PDB entry 6KQL | X-ray diffraction, 2.89 A resolution | chains D and F of the 9 polymer chains in the assembly

Chain D:
Molecule: DNA-directed RNA polymerase subunit beta'
Source organism: Thermus thermophilus (strain HB8 / ATCC 27634 / DSM 579)
Notes: EC 2.7.7.6
Reference sequence: Q8RQE8 (RPOC_THET8); residues 1-1524 here = UniProt positions 1-1524
Amino-acid sequence (1524 residues; row label = number of the first residue in the row):
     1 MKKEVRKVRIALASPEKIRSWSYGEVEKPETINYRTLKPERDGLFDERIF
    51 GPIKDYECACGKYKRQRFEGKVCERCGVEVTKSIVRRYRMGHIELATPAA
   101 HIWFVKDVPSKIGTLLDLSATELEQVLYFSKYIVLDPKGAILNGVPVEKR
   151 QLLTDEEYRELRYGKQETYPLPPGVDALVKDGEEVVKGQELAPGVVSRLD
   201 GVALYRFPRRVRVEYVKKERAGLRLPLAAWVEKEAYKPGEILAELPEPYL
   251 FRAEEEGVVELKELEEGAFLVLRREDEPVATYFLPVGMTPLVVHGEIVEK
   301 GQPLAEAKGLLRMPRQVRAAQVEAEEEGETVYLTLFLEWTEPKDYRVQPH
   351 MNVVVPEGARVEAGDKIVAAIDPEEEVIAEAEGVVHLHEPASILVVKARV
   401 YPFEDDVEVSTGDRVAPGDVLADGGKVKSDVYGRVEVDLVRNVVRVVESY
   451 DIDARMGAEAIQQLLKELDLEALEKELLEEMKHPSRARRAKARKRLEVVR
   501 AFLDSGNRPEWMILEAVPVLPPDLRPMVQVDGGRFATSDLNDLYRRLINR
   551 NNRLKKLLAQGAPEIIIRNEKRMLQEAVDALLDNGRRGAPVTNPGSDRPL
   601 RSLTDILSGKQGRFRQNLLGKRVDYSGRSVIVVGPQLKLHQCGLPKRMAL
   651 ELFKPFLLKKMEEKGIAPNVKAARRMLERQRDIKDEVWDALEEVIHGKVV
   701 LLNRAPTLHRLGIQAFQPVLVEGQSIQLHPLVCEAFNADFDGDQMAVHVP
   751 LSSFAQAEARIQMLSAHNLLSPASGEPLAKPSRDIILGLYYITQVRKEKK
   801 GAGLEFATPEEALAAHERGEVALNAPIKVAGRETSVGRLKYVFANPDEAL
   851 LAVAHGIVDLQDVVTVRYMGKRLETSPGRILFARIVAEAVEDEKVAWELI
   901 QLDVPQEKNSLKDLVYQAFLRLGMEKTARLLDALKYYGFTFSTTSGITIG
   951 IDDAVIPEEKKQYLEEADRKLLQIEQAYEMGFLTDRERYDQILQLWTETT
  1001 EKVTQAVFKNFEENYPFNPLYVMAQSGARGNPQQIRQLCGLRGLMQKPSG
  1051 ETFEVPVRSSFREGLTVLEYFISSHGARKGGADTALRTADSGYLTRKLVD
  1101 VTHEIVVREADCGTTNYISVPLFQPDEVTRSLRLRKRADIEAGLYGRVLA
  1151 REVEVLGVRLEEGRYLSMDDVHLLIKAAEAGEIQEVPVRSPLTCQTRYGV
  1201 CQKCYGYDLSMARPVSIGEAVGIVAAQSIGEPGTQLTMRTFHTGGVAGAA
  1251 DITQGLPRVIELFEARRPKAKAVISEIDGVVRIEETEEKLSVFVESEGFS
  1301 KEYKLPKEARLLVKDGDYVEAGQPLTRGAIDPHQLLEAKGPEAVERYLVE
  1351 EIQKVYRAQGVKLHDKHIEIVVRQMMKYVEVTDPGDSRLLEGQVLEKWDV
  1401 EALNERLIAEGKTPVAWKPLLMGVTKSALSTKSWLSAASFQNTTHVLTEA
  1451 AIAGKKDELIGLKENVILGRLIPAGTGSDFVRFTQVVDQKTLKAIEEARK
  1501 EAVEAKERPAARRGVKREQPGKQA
Disordered / not traced: 1-2, 1238-1251, 1503-1524
Metal / ion sites: Zn2+ site 1: Cys58, Cys60, Cys73, Cys76; Mg2+ site 1: Asp739, Asp741, Asp743 (shared with 1 residue of chain I); Mg2+ site 2 near Lys840 (its only coordinating residue here); Mg2+ site 3: Trp897, Ile900; Zn2+ site 2: Cys1112, Cys1194, Cys1201, Cys1204

Chain F:
Molecule: RNA polymerase sigma factor SigA
Source organism: Thermus thermophilus (strain HB8 / ATCC 27634 / DSM 579)
Reference sequence: Q5SKW1 (Q5SKW1_THET8); residues 1-423 here = UniProt positions 1-423
Amino-acid sequence (443 residues; numbered -19 to 423; the number before each row is that of its first residue; numbers below 1 keep their minus sign (Met-19 is residue -19)):
   -19 MGSSHHHHHHSSGLVPRGSHMKKSKRKNAQAQEAQETEVLVQEEAEELPE
    31 FPEGEPDPDLEDPDLTLEDDLLDLPEEGEGLDLEEEEEDLPIPKISTSDP
    81 VRQYLHEIGQVPLLTLEEEVELARKVEEGMEAIKKLSEITGLDPDLIREV
   131 VRAKILGSARVRHIPGLKETLDPKTVEEIDQKLKSLPKEHKRYLHIAREG
   181 EAARQHLIEANLRLVVSIAKKYTGRGLSFLDLIQEGNQGLIRAVEKFEYK
   231 RRFKFSTYATWWIRQAINRAIADQARTIRIPVHMVETINKLSRTARQLQQ
   281 ELGREPTYEEIAEAMGPGWDAKRVEETLKIAQEPVSLETPIGDEKDSFYG
   331 DFIPDEHLPSPVDAATQSLLSEELEKALSKLSEREAMVLKLRKGLIDGRE
   381 HTLEEVGAFFGVTRERIRQIENKALRKLKYHESRTRKLRDFLD
Disordered / not traced: -19 to 77
Sequence notes: initiating methionine (-19); expression tag (-18 to 0)
Metal / ion sites: Mg2+: Ala292, Gly296, Trp299

Chain D / chain F interface:
Residue-residue contacts (135):
  Glu30(D) - Arg259(F)  salt bridge
  Thr31(D) - Thr257(F)  hydrogen bond (side chain-backbone)
  Thr31(D) - Ile258(F)
  Ile32(D) - Ile258(F)
  Tyr34(D) - Ile258(F)  hydrophobic
  Tyr34(D) - Arg259(F)
  Tyr34(D) - Pro261(F)
  Tyr34(D) - Met264(F)
  Tyr34(D) - Ile310(F)
  Ile53(D) - His337(F)
  Arg65(D) - Gly374(F)
  Arg65(D) - Gly378(F)  hydrogen bond (side chain-backbone)
  Arg67(D) - Asp377(F)
  Arg67(D) - Arg379(F)
  Ser83(D) - His337(F)  hydrogen bond
  Tyr128(D) - Gln83(F)
  Phe129(D) - Gln83(F)
  Phe129(D) - Glu87(F)
  Ser130(D) - Gln83(F)
  Arg206(D) - Glu101(F)  salt bridge
  Phe207(D) - Glu97(F)
  Phe207(D) - Glu98(F)
  Phe207(D) - Glu101(F)
  Arg209(D) - Glu97(F)  salt bridge
  Pro349(D) - Glu97(F)
  His350(D) - Val100(F)
  His350(D) - Arg232(F)  hydrogen bond
  Asn352(D) - Arg104(F)
  Ile371(D) - Tyr229(F)  hydrophobic
  Ile371(D) - Lys230(F)
  Ile371(D) - Arg232(F)
  Glu375(D) - Arg232(F)  salt bridge
  Ala391(D) - Glu97(F)
  Asp406(D) - Lys171(F)  salt bridge
  Val407(D) - Lys171(F)  hydrogen bond (backbone-side chain)
  Val407(D) - His175(F)
  Glu408(D) - Lys164(F)
  Glu408(D) - Lys171(F)  salt bridge
  Val409(D) - Lys164(F)
  Val409(D) - His175(F)  hydrogen bond (backbone-side chain)
  Ser410(D) - Lys164(F)
  Ser410(D) - Leu174(F)
  Ser410(D) - His175(F)
  Ser410(D) - Arg178(F)
  Thr411(D) - Ile135(F)
  Thr411(D) - Arg178(F)  hydrogen bond (backbone-side chain)
  Gly412(D) - Lys134(F)
  Gly412(D) - Ile135(F)
  Asp413(D) - Lys164(F)  salt bridge
  Asp413(D) - Arg178(F)  salt bridge
  Arg434(D) - Ile135(F)
  Val437(D) - His175(F)
  Leu439(D) - Arg172(F)
  Pro526(D) - Leu317(F)
  Val530(D) - Tyr329(F)
  Gly533(D) - Lys309(F)
  Arg534(D) - Gln312(F)  hydrogen bond
  Arg534(D) - Glu313(F)  hydrogen bond (side chain-backbone)
  Phe535(D) - Pro314(F)
  Phe535(D) - Val315(F)  hydrogen bond (backbone-backbone)
  Ala536(D) - Val315(F)
  Ala536(D) - Leu317(F)  hydrophobic
  Thr537(D) - Val315(F)  hydrogen bond (backbone-backbone)
  Thr537(D) - Ser316(F)
  Thr537(D) - Leu317(F)  hydrogen bond (backbone-backbone)
  Thr537(D) - Glu318(F)
  Ser538(D) - Leu317(F)
  Ser538(D) - Glu318(F)
  Asp539(D) - Ser316(F)  hydrogen bond
  Asp539(D) - Glu318(F)  hydrogen bond (backbone-side chain)
  Asp542(D) - Thr257(F)  hydrogen bond
  Arg545(D) - Gln254(F)  hydrogen bond (side chain-backbone)
  Arg545(D) - Ala255(F)
  Arg545(D) - Arg256(F)  hydrogen bond (side chain-backbone)
  Arg545(D) - Thr257(F)
  Asn549(D) - Gln254(F)
  Arg550(D) - Asp211(F)  salt bridge
  Arg553(D) - Asp211(F)  salt bridge
  Arg553(D) - Gln214(F)
  Arg553(D) - Glu215(F)  salt bridge
  Arg553(D) - Gln254(F)
  Lys555(D) - Arg142(F)  hydrogen bond (backbone-side chain)
  Lys556(D) - Gln218(F)
  Lys556(D) - Arg222(F)
  Leu557(D) - Gln214(F)
  Leu557(D) - Gln218(F)
  Leu558(D) - Arg142(F)
  Ala559(D) - Arg142(F)
  Ala559(D) - Ile144(F)
  Gln560(D) - Arg132(F)
  Gln560(D) - Arg184(F)  hydrogen bond (backbone-side chain)
  Gly561(D) - Arg132(F)
  Gly561(D) - Arg140(F)
  Gly561(D) - Arg184(F)  hydrogen bond (backbone-side chain)
  Gly561(D) - Gln185(F)  hydrogen bond (backbone-side chain)
  Ala562(D) - Arg140(F)  hydrogen bond (backbone-side chain)
  Pro563(D) - Arg140(F)
  Pro563(D) - Gln185(F)
  Pro563(D) - Ile188(F)  hydrophobic
  Pro563(D) - Glu189(F)
  Glu564(D) - Arg140(F)  salt bridge
  Ile565(D) - Glu87(F)
  Ile565(D) - Ile88(F)  hydrophobic
  Ile565(D) - Glu189(F)
  Ile566(D) - Leu192(F)  hydrophobic
  Ile566(D) - Gln214(F)  hydrogen bond (backbone-side chain)
  Ile566(D) - Asn217(F)
  Ile567(D) - Arg140(F)
  Arg568(D) - Glu87(F)  salt bridge
  Asn569(D) - Tyr84(F)
  Asn569(D) - Gln214(F)  hydrogen bond
  Glu570(D) - Gln214(F)  hydrogen bond
  Arg572(D) - Pro80(F)
  Arg572(D) - Gln83(F)  hydrogen bond
  Arg572(D) - Tyr84(F)
  Arg572(D) - Glu87(F)  salt bridge
  Met573(D) - Leu210(F)  hydrophobic
  Met573(D) - Asp211(F)
  Met573(D) - Gln214(F)
  Glu576(D) - Pro80(F)
  Pro594(D) - Gly206(F)
  Arg598(D) - Ser316(F)  hydrogen bond
  Arg598(D) - Glu318(F)
  Arg598(D) - Pro320(F)
  Arg601(D) - Glu318(F)
  Arg601(D) - Phe328(F)
  Gln611(D) - Asp326(F)
  Asn669(D) - Asp420(F)  hydrogen bond
  Lys671(D) - Asp420(F)  hydrogen bond (side chain-backbone)
  Lys671(D) - Phe421(F)
  Lys671(D) - Asp423(F)  salt bridge
  Ala672(D) - Asp420(F)
  Arg674(D) - Val342(F)
  Arg674(D) - Thr346(F)
  Arg675(D) - Asp420(F)  salt bridge
Interface residues without a listed pair, chain D (83 interface residues in all): Asp55, Ile84, Arg159, Asp372, Glu404, Met527, Val528, Gly532, Arg587, Val670
Interface residues without a listed pair, chain F (85 interface residues in all): Ser78, Gln90, Val91, Leu96, Glu129, Leu136, Pro145, Lys168, Glu179, Ser208, Ile213, Ile221, Ile260, Ile333, Leu338, Leu349

Overview:
83 residues of chain D and 85 residues of chain F are in contact; the contacts include 29 hydrogen bonds and
16 salt bridges. Among the polar pairs are Glu30(D)-Arg259(F), Arg206(D)-Glu101(F) and Arg209(D)-Glu97(F).
Cys58(D), Cys60(D), Cys73(D) and Cys76(D) form the Zn2+ site 1.
Here chain D is DNA-directed RNA polymerase subunit beta' and chain F is RNA polymerase sigma factor SigA,
both from Thermus thermophilus (strain HB8 / ATCC 27634 / DSM 579). Entry 6KQL (Thermus thermophilus initial
transcription complex comprising sigma A and 5'-triphosphate RNA of 4 nt) was determined by X-ray diffraction
(same publication as 6KQD, 6KQE, 6KQF, 6KQG, 6KQH, 6KQM and 6 further entries).
